6ASO - chains C and H of the 9 polymer chains in the assembly; structure by X-ray diffraction, 2.71 A resolution.

Chain C:
Molecule: U6 snRNA-associated Sm-like protein LSm3
From: Saccharomyces cerevisiae
UniProtKB: P57743 (LSM3_YEAST); residues 1-89 here = UniProt positions 1-89
Amino-acid sequence (97 residues; numbered 1 to 97; the number before each row is that of its first residue):
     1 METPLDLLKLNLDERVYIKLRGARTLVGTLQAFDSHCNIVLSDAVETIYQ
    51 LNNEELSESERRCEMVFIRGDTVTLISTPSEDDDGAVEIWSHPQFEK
Not modelled in the structure: 80-97
Differences from the reference sequence: expression tag (90-97)
From the paper describing this entry:
  - binding site for Saccharomyces cerevisiae strain HB_S_GIMBLETTROAD_9 chromosome XII sequence: Arg21, Arg69
  - mutagenesis - R21A: unchanged growth
  - mutagenesis - R21D: decreased growth
  - mutagenesis - R21D: decreased binding to Saccharomyces cerevisiae strain HB_S_GIMBLETTROAD_9 chromosome XII sequence

Chain H:
Molecule: U6 snRNA-associated Sm-like protein LSm8
From: Saccharomyces cerevisiae
UniProtKB: P47093 (LSM8_YEAST); numbering as in UniProt (aligned over 1-109)
Amino-acid sequence (115 residues; numbered 1 to 115; the number before each row is that of its first residue):
     1 MSATLKDYLNKRVVIIKVDGECLIASLNGFDKNTNLFITNVFNRISKEFI
    51 CKAQLLRGSEIALVGLIDAENDDSLAPIDEKKVPMLKDTKNKIENEHVIW
   101 EKVYESKTKHHHHHH
Not modelled in the structure: 1, 45-46, 65-86, 109-115
Differences from the reference sequence: expression tag (110-115)
From the paper describing this entry:
  - binding site for Saccharomyces cerevisiae strain HB_S_GIMBLETTROAD_9 chromosome XII sequence: Lys90

Interface between chain C and chain H:
Contacting residue pairs (16):
  Lys19(C) with Trp100(H)
  Arg21(C) with Lys90(H); Asn91(H); Lys92(H)
  Gly22(C) with Glu96(H), hydrogen bond (backbone-side chain)
  Ala23(C) with Glu96(H), hydrogen bond (backbone-side chain); Trp100(H), hydrophobic
  Arg24(C) with Trp100(H)
  Thr25(C) with Trp100(H)
  Tyr49(C) with Ile99(H), hydrophobic; Trp100(H), hydrophobic; Val103(H), hydrophobic
  Leu51(C) with Glu94(H)
  Glu55(C) with Glu94(H); Ile99(H)
  Glu58(C) with Lys107(H), salt bridge
Interface residues without a listed pair, chain C (12 interface residues in all): Tyr17, Leu20
Interface residues without a listed pair, chain H (10 interface residues in all): Ile93

In short:
12 residues of chain C and 10 residues of chain H are in contact, with 2 hydrogen bonds and 1 salt bridge.
Polar pairs include Glu58(C)-Lys107(H), Gly22(C)-Glu96(H) and Ala23(C)-Glu96(H). The paper reports a binding
site for Saccharomyces cerevisiae strain HB_S_GIMBLETTROAD_9 chromosome XII sequence at Arg21(C), Arg69(C) and
Lys90(H); R21D of chain C reduces growth.
Here chain C is U6 snRNA-associated Sm-like protein LSm3 and chain H is U6 snRNA-associated Sm-like protein
LSm8, both from Saccharomyces cerevisiae. Entry 6ASO (Structure of yeast U6 snRNP with 3'-phosphate terminated
U6 RNA) was determined by X-ray diffraction, deposited together with 5VSU.
